Entry 8EUJ (electron microscopy, 3.36 A resolution); this record covers chains J and G of the 10 polymer chains in the assembly.

[Chain J]
Molecule: 227-nt DNA strand
Sequence (227 nucleotides; numbered -153 to 73; the number before each row is that of its first residue; numbers below 1 keep their minus sign (DT-153 is residue -153)):
  -153 TCGGTACCCGGGGATCCTCTAGAGTGGGAGCTCGGAACACTATCCGACTG
  -103 GCACCGGCAAGGTCGCTGTTCAATACATGCACAGGATGTATATATCTGAC
   -53 ACGTGCCTGGAGACTAGGGAGTAATCCCCTTGGCGGTTAAAACGCGGGGG
    -3 ACAGCGCGTACGTGCGTTTAAGCGGTGCTAGAGCTGTCTACGACCAATTG
    47 AGCGGCCTCGGCACCGGGATTCTCCAG
Not modelled in the structure: -153 to -73, 73

[Chain G]
Molecule: Histone H2A type 1
UniProtKB: Q6AZJ8 (Q6AZJ8_XENLA); residues 1-130 here = UniProt positions 1-130
Chain sequence (130 residues; numbered 1 to 130; the number before each row is that of its first residue):
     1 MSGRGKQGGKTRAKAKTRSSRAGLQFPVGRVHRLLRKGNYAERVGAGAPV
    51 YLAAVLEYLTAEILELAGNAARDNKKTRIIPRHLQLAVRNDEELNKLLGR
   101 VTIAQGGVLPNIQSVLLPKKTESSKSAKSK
Not modelled in the structure: 1-15, 120-130

[Interface between chain J and chain G]
Contacting residue pairs - 15 pairs, chain J then chain G:
  DG38(J) with Arg43(G), sugar contact; Val44(G), phosphate contact; Gly45(G), phosphate contact; Ala46(G), hydrogen bond to the phosphate
  DA39(J) with Glu42(G), phosphate contact; Arg43(G), phosphate contact; Val44(G), hydrogen bond to the phosphate
  DG48(J) with Arg30(G), phosphate contact
  DC49(J) with Arg30(G), salt bridge to the phosphate
  DG57(J) with Thr77(G), sugar contact; Arg78(G), sugar contact
  DC58(J) with Lys76(G), phosphate contact; Thr77(G), hydrogen bond to the phosphate; Arg78(G), hydrogen bond to the phosphate
  DA59(J) with Lys76(G), salt bridge to the phosphate
Also at the interface, not in a pair above, chain G (11 interface residues in all): Pro27, Arg36

[Summary]
Chain J and chain G form an interface of 7 and 11 residues respectively, with 4 hydrogen bonds and 2 salt
bridges. Polar contacts include DG38(J)-Ala46(G), DA39(J)-Val44(G) and DC58(J)-Thr77(G).
Here chain J is a 227-nt DNA strand and chain G is Histone H2A type 1. Entry 8EUJ (Class2 of the
INO80-Nucleosome complex) was determined by electron microscopy together with 8ETS, 8ETT, 8ETU, 8ETV, 8ETW,
8EU9, 8EUE and 8EUF from the same study.
